Entry 8OIX (electron microscopy, 2.89 A resolution); this record covers chains J and Z of the 28 polymer chains in the assembly.

[Chain J]
Protein: Proteasome subunit beta
Source organism: Trichomonas vaginalis G3
UniProtKB: A2F3H9 (A2F3H9_TRIV3); residue numbers follow UniProt; this construct covers 1-206
Sequence (206 residues; numbered 1 to 206; the number before each row is that of its first residue):
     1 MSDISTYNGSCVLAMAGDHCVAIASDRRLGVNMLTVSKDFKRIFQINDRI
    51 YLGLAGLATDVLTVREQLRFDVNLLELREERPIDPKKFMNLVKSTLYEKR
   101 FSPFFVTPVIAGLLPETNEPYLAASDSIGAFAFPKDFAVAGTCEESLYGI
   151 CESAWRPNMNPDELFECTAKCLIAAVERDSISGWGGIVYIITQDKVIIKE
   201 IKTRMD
Disordered / not traced: 1
Cystine bridges: Cys11-Cys143, Cys167-Cys171

[Chain Z]
Protein: Proteasome subunit beta
Source organism: Trichomonas vaginalis G3
UniProtKB: A2DD57 (A2DD57_TRIV3); residues 1-203 here correspond to UniProt positions 54-256 (UniProt number = residue number + 53)
Sequence (203 residues; each row starts with the number of its first residue):
     1 TTTLSFIYNGGIVVAVDSRATGGQFIFSQTVMKILPLAPNMIGTMAGGAA
    51 DCQYWLRNLSRLIQLHKFRYQQPLTVAAASKILVNELYRYKGYNLSIGSM
   101 ICGYDNTGPHIFYIDNHGSRIAGKRFSVGSGSTHAYGVLDTCYREDMTKE
   151 EACELGRRAIYHATYRDSGSGGRVSVVHITQNGVEWIDKTDVFDMHDFSK
   201 TTF
From the paper describing this entry:
  - catalytic residues: Thr1, Asp17, Lys33 (by similarity / conservation)
  - specificity-determining residues: Met45 (proposed by the authors, not directly observed)

[How chain J and chain Z interact]
Residue-residue contacts (54):
  Thr6(J) with Gln24(Z)
  Arg28(J) with Ser168(Z)
  Met33(J) with Ser130(Z); Arg166(Z); Asp167(Z); Ser168(Z), hydrogen bond (backbone-backbone); Gly169(Z)
  Leu34(J) with His134(Z); Arg166(Z)
  Thr35(J) with Tyr165(Z), hydrogen bond (side chain-backbone); Arg166(Z), hydrogen bond (backbone-side chain)
  Val36(J) with Arg166(Z), hydrogen bond (backbone-side chain)
  Lys38(J) with Tyr165(Z); Thr201(Z), hydrogen bond (side chain-backbone); Thr202(Z); Phe203(Z)
  Asp39(J) with Thr201(Z)
  Glu177(J) with Ile26(Z)
  Arg178(J) with Gln24(Z); Phe25(Z); Ile26(Z), hydrogen bond (backbone-backbone); Phe27(Z), hydrogen bond (side chain-backbone); Ser28(Z)
  Asp179(J) with Gln24(Z); Ile26(Z)
  Ser180(J) with Arg19(Z); Thr21(Z), hydrogen bond; Gly23(Z); Gln24(Z), hydrogen bond (backbone-backbone); Ile26(Z); Ser168(Z)
  Ile181(J) with Gln24(Z); Ser168(Z)
  Trp184(J) with Thr164(Z); Tyr165(Z), hydrogen bond (side chain-backbone)
  Lys202(J) with Phe193(Z); Phe198(Z)
  Thr203(J) with Phe193(Z)
  Arg204(J) with Gln29(Z); Gly172(Z), hydrogen bond (side chain-backbone); Asp191(Z), salt bridge; Val192(Z); Phe193(Z)
  Met205(J) with Tyr165(Z); His196(Z); Phe198(Z), hydrophobic
  Asp206(J) with Arg19(Z), salt bridge; Gln29(Z), hydrogen bond; Thr164(Z); Asp167(Z); Ser170(Z); Gly171(Z); Gly172(Z), hydrogen bond (side chain-backbone); Val192(Z)
Other interface residues (no listed pair), chain J (23 interface residues in all): Asn32, Ser37, Ser146, Val176

[Overview]
23 residues of chain J and 28 residues of chain Z are in contact, with 13 hydrogen bonds and 2 salt bridges.
Among the polar pairs are Arg204(J)-Asp191(Z), Asp206(J)-Arg19(Z) and Thr35(J)-Tyr165(Z). The paper reports
catalytic residues Thr1(Z), Asp17(Z) and Lys33(Z); the specificity determinant Met45(Z).
Chain J is Proteasome subunit beta and chain Z is Proteasome subunit beta, both from Trichomonas vaginalis G3;
the structure, CryoEM structure of 20S Trichomonas vaginalis proteasome in complex with proteasome inhibitor
Salinosporamid A, was determined by electron microscopy together with 8P0T from the same study.
